Entry 3BKK (X-ray diffraction, 2.17 A resolution); this record covers chain A.

[Chain A]
Protein: Angiotensin-converting enzyme, somatic isoform
Source organism: Homo sapiens
Notes: EC 3.4.15.1; fragment: peptidase m2 2 domain
UniProt: P12821 (ACE_HUMAN); residues 37-627 here correspond to UniProt positions 642-1232 (UniProt number = residue number + 605)
Amino-acid sequence (591 residues; row label = number of the first residue in the row):
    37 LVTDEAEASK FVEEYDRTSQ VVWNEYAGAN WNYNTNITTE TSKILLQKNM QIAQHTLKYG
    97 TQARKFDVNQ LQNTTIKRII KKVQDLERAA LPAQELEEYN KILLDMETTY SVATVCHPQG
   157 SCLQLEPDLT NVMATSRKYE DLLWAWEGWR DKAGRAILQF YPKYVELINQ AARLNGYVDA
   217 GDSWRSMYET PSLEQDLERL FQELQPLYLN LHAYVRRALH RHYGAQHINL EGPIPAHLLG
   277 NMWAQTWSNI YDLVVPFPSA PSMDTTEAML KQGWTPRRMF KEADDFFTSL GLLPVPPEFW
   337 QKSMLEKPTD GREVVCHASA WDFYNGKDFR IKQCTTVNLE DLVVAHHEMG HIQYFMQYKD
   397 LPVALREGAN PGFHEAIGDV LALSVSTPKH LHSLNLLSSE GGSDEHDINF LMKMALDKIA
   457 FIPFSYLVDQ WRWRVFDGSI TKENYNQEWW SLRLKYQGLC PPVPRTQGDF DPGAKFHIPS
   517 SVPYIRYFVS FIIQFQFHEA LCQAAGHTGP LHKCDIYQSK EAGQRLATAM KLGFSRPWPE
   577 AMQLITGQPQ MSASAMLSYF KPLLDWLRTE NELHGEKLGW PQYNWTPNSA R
Not modelled in the structure: 37, 624-627
Differences from the reference sequence: engineered mutation G64 (Glu669 in P12821), Q90 (Asn695 in P12821), Q155 (Asn760 in P12821), Q337 (Asn942 in P12821), Q586 (Asn1191 in P12821)
Disulfide bonds: C152-C158, C352-C370, C538-C550
Covalently attached groups: N-acetylglucosamine (NAG) linked to N72; glycan linked to N109
Ion coordination: Zn2+: H383, H387, E411 (together with KAF)
Ligand contacts:
  - KAF (N-{(5S)-4,4-dihydroxy-6-phenyl-5-[(phenylcarbonyl)amino]hexanoyl}-L-phenylalanine): Q281, H353, A354, S355, A356, H383, E384, H387, F391, H410, E411, D415, F457, K511, F512, H513, V518, Y520, R522, Y523, F527
  - N-acetylglucosamine (NAG; 2-acetamido-2-deoxy-beta-D-glucopyranose): D52, Q56, K395, D396, L397, P398, V399, R402
Curated features (UniProtKB/Swiss-Prot):
  - active site: E384 (Proton acceptor 2), H513 (Proton donor 2)
  - binding site (chloride): R186, Y224, W485, R489, R522
  - binding site (Zn(2+)): H383, H387, E411
  - site: R561, L562 (Cleavage), N620 (Not glycosylated), R627 (Cleavage)
  - glycosylation (N-linked (GlcNAc...) asparagine): N72, N109 (complex)

[Summary]
Bound to chain A: N-acetylglucosamine and compound KAF. N-acetylglucosamine is covalently linked to N72. The
Zn2+ site is built by H383, H387 and E411. UniProt lists active-site residues E384 and H513, 5
chloride-binding residues and 3 Zn2+-binding residues.
Chain A is Angiotensin-converting enzyme, somatic isoform (Homo sapiens); the structure, Tesis ACE co-crystal
structure with ketone ACE inhibitor kAF, was determined by X-ray diffraction (same publication as 3BKL).
